Entry 5LMS (electron microscopy, 5.10 A resolution (low resolution: residue-level contacts below are approximate; hydrogen-bond / salt-bridge calls are withheld)); this record covers chains A and J of the 25 polymer chains in the assembly.

[Chain A]
Molecule: 16S rRNA
Source organism: Thermus thermophilus HB8
Sequence (1522 nucleotides; numbered 0 to 1544 plus 21 insertion-coded residues; 44 numbers in that range are skipped by the numbering (no residue carries them; nothing is unmodelled there); the number before each row is that of its first residue; a row labelled like 189A-189L holds insertion residues (189A, then the next letters in order); numbering starts at 0):
     0 UUUGUUGGAG AGUUUGAUCC UGGCUCAGGG UGAACGCUGG CGGCGUGCCU AAGACAUGCA
    60 AGUCGUGCGG GCCG
    76 CGGGGUUUU
    88 ACUCCG
    96 UGGUCAGCGG CGGACGGGUG AGUAACGCGU GGGU
  129A G
   130 ACCUACCCGG AAGAGGGGGA CAACCCGGGG AAACUCGGGC UAAUCCCCCA UGUGGACCCG
189A-189L CCCCUUGGGGUG
   190 UGUCCAAAGG GCUUU
   216 GCCCGCUUCC GGAUGGGCCC GCGUCCCAUC AGCUAGUUGG UGGGGUAAUG GCCCACCAAG
   276 GCGACGACGG GUAGCCGGUC UGAGAGGAUG GCCGGCCACA GGGGCACUGA GACACGGGCC
   336 CCACUCCUAC GGGAGGCAGC AGUUAGGAAU CUUCCGCAAU GGGCGCAAGC CUGACGGAGC
   396 GACGCCGCUU GGAGGAAGAA GCCCUUCGGG GUGUAAACUC CUGA
   441 ACCCGGGACG AAACCCCC
   460 GA
   470 CGAGGGGA
   479 CUGACGGUAC CGGGGUAA
   498 UAGCGCCGGC CAACUCCGUG CCAGCAGCCG CGGUAAUACG GAGGGCGCGA GCGUUACCCG
   558 GAUUCACUGG GCGUAAAGGG CGUGUAGGCG GCCUGGGGCG UCCCAUGUGA AAGACCACGG
   618 CUCAACCGUG GGGGAGCGUG GGAUACGCUC AGGCUAGACG GUGGGAGAGG GUGGUGGAAU
   678 UCCCGGAGUA GCGGUGAAAU GCGCAGAUAC CGGGAGGAAC GCCGAUGGCG AAGGCAGCCA
   738 CCUGGUCCAC CCGUGACGCU GAGGCGCGAA AGCGUGGGGA GCAAACCGGA UUAGAUACCC
   798 GGGUAGUCCA CGCCCUAAAC GAUGCGCGCU AGGUCUCUGG GUCU
   848 CCUGGGGGCC GAAGCUAACG CGUUAAGCGC GCCGCCUGGG GAGUACGGCC GCAAGGCUGA
   908 AACUCAAAGG AAUUGACGGG GGCCCGCACA AGCGGUGGAG CAUGUGGUUU AAUUCGAAGC
   968 AACGCGAAGA ACCUUACCAG GCCUUGACAU GCUA
 1001A G
  1002 GGAACCCGGG UGAAAGCCUG GGGUGCCCC
1030A-1030D GCGA
  1031 GGGGAGCCCU AGCACAGGUG CUGCAUGGCC GUCGUCAGCU CGUGCCGUGA GGUGUUGGGU
  1091 UAAGUCCCGC AACGAGCGCA ACCCCCGCCG UUAGUUGCCA GCGGUUCGGC CGGGCACUCU
  1151 AACGGGACUG CCCGCG
  1168 AAAGCGGGAG GAAGGAGGGG ACGACGUCUG GUCAGCAUGG CCCUUACGGC CUGGGCGACA
  1228 CACGUGCUAC AAUGCCCACU ACAAAGCGAU GCCACCCGGC AACGGGGAGC UAAUCGCAAA
  1288 AAGGUGGGCC CAGUUCGGAU UGGGGUCUGC AACCCGACCC CAUGAAGCCG GAAUCGCUAG
  1348 UAAUCGCGGA UCAGCC
 1363A A
  1364 UGCCGCGGUG AAUACGUUCC CGGGCCUUGU ACACACCGCC CGUCACGCCA UGGGAGCGGG
  1424 CUCUACCCGA AGUCGCCGG
1442A-1442B GA
  1443 GCCUA
  1452 C
  1456 GGGCAGGCGC CGAGGGUAGG GCCCGUGACU GGGGCGAAGU CGUAACAAGG UAGCUGUACC
  1516 GGAAGGUGCG GCUGGAUCAC CUCCUUUCU
Not modelled in the structure: 0-4, 1533, 1543-1544

[Chain J]
Molecule: 30S ribosomal protein S10
Source organism: Thermus thermophilus (strain HB8 / ATCC 27634 / DSM 579)
UniProtKB: Q5SHN7 (RS10_THET8); numbering as in UniProt (aligned over 1-105)
Sequence (105 residues; each row starts with the number of its first residue):
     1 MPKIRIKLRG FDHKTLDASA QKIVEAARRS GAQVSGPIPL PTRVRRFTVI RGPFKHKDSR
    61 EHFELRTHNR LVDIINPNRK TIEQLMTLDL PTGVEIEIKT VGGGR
Not modelled in the structure: 1-2, 101-105

[Chain A / chain J interface]
Residue-residue contacts (69):
  G963(A) - Phe54(J)
  A964(A) - Lys55(J)
  A965(A) - Lys55(J)
  A969(A) - Lys55(J)
  C970(A) - Lys57(J)
  C972(A) - Lys55(J)
  C972(A) - Lys57(J)
  G973(A) - Phe54(J)
  G973(A) - Lys55(J)
  G973(A) - Lys57(J)
  A975(A) - Thr48(J)
  A975(A) - Arg60(J)
  G1058(A) - Pro53(J)
  C1059(A) - Arg51(J)
  C1059(A) - Gly52(J)
  C1059(A) - Pro53(J)
  C1060(A) - Arg51(J)
  C1060(A) - Gly52(J)
  C1060(A) - His56(J)
  C1060(A) - Ser59(J)
  G1061(A) - His56(J)
  G1061(A) - Ser59(J)
  C1114(A) - Arg66(J)
  C1115(A) - Arg66(J)
  A1123(A) - Ser35(J)
  A1123(A) - Ile38(J)
  A1123(A) - Pro39(J)
  G1124(A) - Ser35(J)
  G1124(A) - Ile38(J)
  U1125(A) - Arg5(J)
  U1125(A) - Ser35(J)
  U1125(A) - Ile38(J)
  U1125(A) - Leu71(J)
  U1125(A) - Asp73(J)
  U1150(A) - Pro39(J)
  U1150(A) - Leu40(J)
  U1150(A) - Pro41(J)
  A1151(A) - Pro39(J)
  A1151(A) - Leu40(J)
  A1151(A) - Pro41(J)
  A1151(A) - Thr42(J)
  A1151(A) - Arg70(J)
  A1152(A) - His13(J)
  A1152(A) - His68(J)
  A1152(A) - Arg70(J)
  C1153(A) - His13(J)
  C1189(A) - Arg51(J)
  C1189(A) - Glu61(J)
  G1190(A) - Arg51(J)
  G1198(A) - Phe54(J)
  G1202(A) - Pro53(J)
  G1253(A) - Val44(J)
  C1254(A) - Arg43(J)
  C1254(A) - Val44(J)
  C1254(A) - Arg45(J)
  G1255(A) - Arg43(J)
  G1255(A) - Arg45(J)
  A1279(A) - Arg9(J)
  A1279(A) - Arg43(J)
  A1280(A) - Lys7(J)
  A1280(A) - Leu40(J)
  A1280(A) - Pro41(J)
  U1281(A) - Arg5(J)
  U1281(A) - Lys7(J)
  C1366(A) - Arg60(J)
  C1367(A) - Thr48(J)
  C1367(A) - Arg60(J)
  C1367(A) - His62(J)
  G1368(A) - His62(J)
Other interface residues (no listed pair), chain A (36 interface residues in all): G1197, U1199
Other interface residues (no listed pair), chain J (37 interface residues in all): Lys3, Asp17, Gly36, Pro37, Arg46, Ile50, Thr100

[Overview]
36 residues of chain A and 37 residues of chain J are in contact.
Chain A is 16S rRNA (Thermus thermophilus HB8) and chain J is 30S ribosomal protein S10 (Thermus thermophilus
(strain HB8 / ATCC 27634 / DSM 579)); the structure, Structure of bacterial 30S-IF1-IF3-mRNA-tRNA translation
pre-initiation complex(state-2C), was determined by electron microscopy, deposited together with 5LMN, 5LMO,
5LMP, 5LMQ, 5LMR, 5LMT, 5LMU and 5LMV.
